Entry 2WN3 (X-ray diffraction, 1.59 A resolution); this record covers chains A and C of the 3 polymer chains in the assembly.

Chain A (and C):
Molecule: Discoidin-1 subunit A
From: Dictyostelium discoideum
Notes: chain C of this document is another copy of the same molecule, construct and numbering; everything in this record applies to it too
Reference sequence: P02886 (DIS1A_DICDI); residues 1-253 here = UniProt positions 1-253
Sequence (254 residues; each row starts with the number of its first residue; numbering starts at 0):
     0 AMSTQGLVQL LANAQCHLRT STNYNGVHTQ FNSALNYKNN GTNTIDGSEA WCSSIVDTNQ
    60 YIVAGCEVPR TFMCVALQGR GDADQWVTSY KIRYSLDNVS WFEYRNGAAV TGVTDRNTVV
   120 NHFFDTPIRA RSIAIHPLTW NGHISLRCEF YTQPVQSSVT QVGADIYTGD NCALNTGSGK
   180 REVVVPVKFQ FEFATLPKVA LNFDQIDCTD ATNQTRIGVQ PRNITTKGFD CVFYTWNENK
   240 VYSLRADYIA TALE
Ion coordination: Ca2+ site 1: Asp164, Asp203, Asp246 (shared with 1 residue of chain B); Ca2+ site 2: Gln219 (shared with Asp164(C), Asp203(C), Asp246(C) of chain C)
Ligand contacts: 1PG (2-(2-{2-[2-(2-methoxy-ethoxy)-ethoxy]-ethoxy}-ethoxy)-ethanol): Lys90, Glu102, Asn105, Gly106
Curated features (UniProtKB/Swiss-Prot):
  - motif: Arg79 to Asp81 (Cell attachment site)
  - modified residue: Ser2 (N-acetylserine)
From the paper describing this entry:
  - binding site for beta-D-galactopyranose: Asn236
  - binding site for 2-acetamido-2-deoxy-beta-D-galactopyranose: Asp206, Arg215, Trp235, Asn236
  - specificity-determining residues: Thr208, Tyr241 (proposed by the authors, not directly observed)
  - specificity-determining residues: Asp206, Arg215, Trp235 (by similarity / conservation)
  - specificity-determining residues: Asn236

Chain A / chain C interface:
Residue-residue contacts (96):
  His16(A) - Ala13(C)
  His16(A) - Cys15(C)  hydrogen bond (side chain-backbone)
  His16(A) - His16(C)
  Arg18(A) - Leu10(C)  hydrogen bond (side chain-backbone)
  Arg18(A) - Ala11(C)  hydrogen bond (side chain-backbone)
  Ser20(A) - Tyr36(C)
  Thr21(A) - Lys37(C)
  Asn22(A) - Phe30(C)
  Asn22(A) - Asp45(C)
  Tyr23(A) - Ile44(C)
  Tyr23(A) - Asp45(C)
  Asn24(A) - Val26(C)
  Asn24(A) - Ile44(C)
  Gly25(A) - Gly25(C)
  Gly25(A) - Val26(C)
  Thr28(A) - Phe30(C)
  Gln29(A) - Phe30(C)
  Phe30(A) - Phe30(C)  hydrophobic
  Ser53(A) - Asn39(C)  hydrogen bond (backbone-side chain)
  Ser53(A) - Asp45(C)  hydrogen bond
  Ile54(A) - Asn38(C)
  Ile54(A) - Asn39(C)
  Gly64(A) - Asn12(C)
  Gly64(A) - Ala13(C)
  Cys65(A) - Gln14(C)  hydrogen bond (backbone-side chain)
  Glu66(A) - Gln14(C)
  Glu66(A) - Cys65(C)
  Glu66(A) - Glu66(C)  hydrogen bond (side chain-backbone)
  Glu66(A) - Val67(C)  hydrogen bond (side chain-backbone)
  Glu66(A) - Arg69(C)  salt bridge
  Pro68(A) - Ser156(C)
  Asp96(A) - Val7(C)
  Asn97(A) - Val7(C)
  Asn97(A) - Asn12(C)  hydrogen bond
  Asn97(A) - Gln14(C)  hydrogen bond
  Val98(A) - Gly5(C)
  Val98(A) - Leu6(C)
  Val98(A) - Val7(C)  hydrophobic
  Trp100(A) - Asn12(C)  hydrogen bond
  Arg128(A) - Ala193(C)
  Arg128(A) - Glu253(C)  hydrogen bond (side chain-backbone)
  Arg130(A) - Val154(C)
  Arg130(A) - Ser156(C)
  Arg130(A) - Glu253(C)  salt bridge
  Ser131(A) - Asn12(C)  hydrogen bond (side chain-backbone)
  Ser131(A) - Gln14(C)  hydrogen bond
  Gln155(A) - Val158(C)
  Gln155(A) - Phe190(C)
  Ser157(A) - Val158(C)
  Ser157(A) - Thr159(C)  hydrogen bond (side chain-backbone)
  Thr159(A) - Thr159(C)
  Lys197(A) - Val161(C)
  Lys197(A) - Gln189(C)
  Val198(A) - Val161(C)
  Ala199(A) - Val161(C)
  Ala199(A) - Asp246(C)
  Ala199(A) - Ile248(C)  hydrophobic
  Leu200(A) - Asp203(C)
  Leu200(A) - Asp246(C)  hydrogen bond (backbone-side chain)
  Asn201(A) - Asn201(C)  hydrogen bond (side chain-backbone)
  Asn201(A) - Phe202(C)  hydrogen bond (side chain-backbone)
  Asn201(A) - Asp203(C)
  Asn201(A) - Asp246(C)  hydrogen bond
  Phe202(A) - Phe202(C)  hydrogen bond (backbone-backbone)
  Phe202(A) - Asp203(C)
  Asp209(A) - Asp209(C)
  Asn212(A) - Cys207(C)
  Asn212(A) - Thr208(C)
  Asn212(A) - Asp209(C)  hydrogen bond (backbone-backbone)
  Gln213(A) - Asp206(C)  hydrogen bond
  Gln213(A) - Cys207(C)  hydrogen bond (side chain-backbone)
  Gln213(A) - Thr208(C)  hydrogen bond
  Gln213(A) - Tyr241(C)
  Thr214(A) - Ile205(C)
  Thr214(A) - Asp206(C)
  Thr214(A) - Cys207(C)  hydrogen bond (backbone-backbone)
  Arg215(A) - Ile205(C)
  Arg215(A) - Asp206(C)
  Ile216(A) - Gln204(C)
  Ile216(A) - Ile205(C)  hydrogen bond (backbone-backbone)
  Gly217(A) - Asp203(C)
  Val218(A) - Asp203(C)  hydrogen bond (backbone-backbone)
  Val218(A) - Arg244(C)
  Gln219(A) - Asp164(C)  hydrogen bond
  Gln219(A) - Asp203(C)
  Gln219(A) - Arg244(C)  hydrogen bond
  Tyr233(A) - Gln204(C)  hydrogen bond
  Tyr233(A) - Arg244(C)  hydrogen bond
  Trp235(A) - Asp206(C)
  Ile248(A) - Val161(C)
  Ile248(A) - Ile248(C)  hydrophobic
  Thr250(A) - Thr159(C)
  Thr250(A) - Val161(C)
  Leu252(A) - Thr159(C)
  Leu252(A) - Gln189(C)
  Leu252(A) - Phe190(C)  hydrophobic
Also at the interface, not in a pair above, chain A (53 interface residues in all): Val62, Ala63, Val67, Thr70, Leu95, Ile205
Also at the interface, not in a pair above, chain C (56 interface residues in all): Gln8, Leu17, Ala33, Gly64, Pro153, Gln155, Ser157, Ala163, Thr194, Tyr247

Summary:
Chain A and chain C form an interface of 53 and 56 residues respectively, with 31 hydrogen bonds and 2 salt
bridges. Polar contacts include Glu66(A)-Arg69(C), Arg130(A)-Glu253(C) and His16(A)-Cys15(C). Ligands of chain
A: compound 1PG. The paper reports a binding site for 2-acetamido-2-deoxy-beta-D-galactopyranose at Asp206(A),
Arg215(A) and Trp235(A) among others; a binding site for beta-D-galactopyranose at Asn236(A).
Chain A and chain C are both Discoidin-1 subunit A (Dictyostelium discoideum); the structure, Crystal
structure of Discoidin I from Dictyostelium discoideum in complex with the disaccharide GalNAc beta 1-3 ...,
was determined by X-ray diffraction together with 2WN2, 2W94 and 2W95 from the same study.
